PDB entry 3FZC | X-ray diffraction, 2.00 A resolution | chain A

# Chain A
Name: Beta-lactamase OXA-24
From: Acinetobacter baumannii
Notes: EC 3.5.2.6
Reference sequence: Q8RLA6 (Q8RLA6_ACIBA); numbering as in UniProt (aligned over 32-275)
Amino-acid sequence (244 residues; each row starts with the number of its first residue):
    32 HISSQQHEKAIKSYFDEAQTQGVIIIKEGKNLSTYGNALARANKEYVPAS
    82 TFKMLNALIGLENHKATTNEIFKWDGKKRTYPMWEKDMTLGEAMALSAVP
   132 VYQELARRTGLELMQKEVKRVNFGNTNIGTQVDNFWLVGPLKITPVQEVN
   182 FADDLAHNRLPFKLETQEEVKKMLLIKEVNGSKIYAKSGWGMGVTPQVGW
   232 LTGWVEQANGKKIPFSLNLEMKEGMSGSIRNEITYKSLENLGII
Modified / non-standard residues: Lys84 (lysine nz-carboxylic acid; KCX)
Small-molecule neighbours: penam sulfone SA3-53, open form (MXF; (2S,3R)-4-(2-aminoethylcarbamoyloxy)-2-[(2-methanoylindolizin-3-yl)amino]-3-methyl-3-sulfino-butanoic acid): Ala80, Ser81, Lys84, Tyr112, Met114, Trp115, Ala126, Leu127, Ser128, Val130, Leu168, Lys218, Ser219, Gly220, Trp221, Gly222, Met223, Arg261

# Summary
Bound to chain A: penam sulfone SA3-53, open form.
Chain A is Beta-lactamase OXA-24 (Acinetobacter baumannii); the structure, OXA-24 beta-lactamase complex with
SA3-53 inhibitor, was determined by X-ray diffraction (same publication as 3MBZ, 3G4P, 3FYZ and 3FV7).
